Entry 6HED (electron microscopy, 6.95 A resolution (low resolution: residue-level contacts below are approximate; hydrogen-bond / salt-bridge calls are withheld)); this record covers chains 3 and 4 of the 34 polymer chains in the assembly.

[Chain 3 (and 4)]
Name: Proteasome subunit beta
Source organism: Archaeoglobus fulgidus DSM 4304
Notes: EC 3.4.25.1; chain 4 of this document is another copy of the same molecule, construct and numbering; everything in this record applies to it too
UniProtKB: Q9P996 (PSB_ARCFU); numbering as in UniProt (aligned over 12-213)
Sequence (202 residues; row label = number of the first residue in the row):
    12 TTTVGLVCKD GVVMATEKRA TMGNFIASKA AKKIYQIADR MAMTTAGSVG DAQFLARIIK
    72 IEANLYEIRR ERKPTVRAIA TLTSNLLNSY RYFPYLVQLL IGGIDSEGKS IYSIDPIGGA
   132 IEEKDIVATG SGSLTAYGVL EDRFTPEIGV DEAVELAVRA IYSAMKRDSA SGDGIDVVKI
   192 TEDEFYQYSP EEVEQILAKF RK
Swiss-Prot annotation at these positions:
  - active site: Thr12 (Nucleophile)

[How chain 3 and chain 4 interact]
Pairs across the interface (24; chain 3 residue first):
  Asn35(3) with Ser142(4); Ser144(4); Leu145(4)
  Phe36(3) with Ile137(4); Val138(4); Ala139(4); Tyr148(4)
  Ile37(3) with Tyr148(4)
  Ala38(3) with Glu134(4)
  Ala41(3) with Glu133(4)
  Ser59(3) with Ile128(4)
  Val60(3) with Asp126(4)
  Gly61(3) with Ile128(4); Gly129(4); Gly130(4)
  Asp62(3) with Ile128(4)
  Gln64(3) with Ala131(4)
  Phe65(3) with Asn96(4); Asn99(4); Gly130(4)
  Arg68(3) with Thr92(4); Ala131(4)
  Phe104(3) with Asn99(4)
  Pro105(3) with Arg102(4)
Also at the interface, not in a pair above, chain 3 (16 interface residues in all): Met33, Tyr103
Also at the interface, not in a pair above, chain 4 (24 interface residues in all): Ser95, Tyr103, Gln109, Ile132, Thr140, Gly141

[In short]
16 residues of chain 3 and 24 residues of chain 4 are in contact. UniProt lists active-site residue Thr12(3)
on chain 3.
Chain 3 and chain 4 are both Proteasome subunit beta (Archaeoglobus fulgidus DSM 4304); the structure,
PAN-proteasome in state 5, was determined by electron microscopy together with 6HE5, 6HE7, 6HE8, 6HE9, 6HEA
and 6HEC from the same study.
